1JPP - chains A and C; structure by X-ray diffraction, 3.10 A resolution.

[Chain A]
Molecule: Beta-catenin
Source organism: Mus musculus
Reference sequence: Q02248 (CTNB1_MOUSE); residue numbers follow UniProt; this construct covers 134-671
Sequence (538 residues; numbered 134 to 671; the number before each row is that of its first residue):
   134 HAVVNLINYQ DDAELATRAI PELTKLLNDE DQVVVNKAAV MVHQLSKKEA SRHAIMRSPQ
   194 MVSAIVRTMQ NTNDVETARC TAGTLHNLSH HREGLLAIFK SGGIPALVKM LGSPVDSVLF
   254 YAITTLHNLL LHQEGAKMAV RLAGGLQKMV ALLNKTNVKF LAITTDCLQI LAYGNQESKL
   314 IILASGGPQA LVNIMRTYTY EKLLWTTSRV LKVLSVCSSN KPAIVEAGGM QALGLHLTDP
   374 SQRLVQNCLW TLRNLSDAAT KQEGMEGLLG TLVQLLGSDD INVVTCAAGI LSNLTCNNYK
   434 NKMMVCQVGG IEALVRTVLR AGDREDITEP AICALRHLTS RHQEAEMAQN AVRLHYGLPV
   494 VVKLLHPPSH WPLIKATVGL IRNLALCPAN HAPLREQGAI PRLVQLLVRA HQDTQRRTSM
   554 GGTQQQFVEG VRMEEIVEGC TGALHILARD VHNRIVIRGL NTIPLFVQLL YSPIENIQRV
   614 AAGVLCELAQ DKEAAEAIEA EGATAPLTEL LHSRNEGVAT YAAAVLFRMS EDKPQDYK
Not modelled in the structure: 134-150, 547-560, 664-671
Curated features (UniProtKB/Swiss-Prot):
  - region: L156 to L178 (Interaction with BCL9)
  - modified residue: Y142 (Phosphotyrosine), S191 (Phosphoserine), S246 (Phosphoserine), Y331 (Phosphotyrosine), Y333 (Phosphotyrosine), S552 (Phosphoserine), T556 (Phosphothreonine), C619 (S-nitrosocysteine)
From the paper describing this entry:
  - mutagenesis - K345A, W383A: abolished binding to APC 20mer (citing earlier work)

[Chain C]
Molecule: Adenomatous polyposis coli protein
Reference sequence: P25054 (APC_HUMAN); residue numbers follow UniProt; this construct covers 1021-1035
Sequence (15 residues; row label = number of the first residue in the row):
  1021 LDTPINYSLK YSDEQ
Not modelled in the structure: 1032-1035

[Chain A / chain C interface]
Pairs across the interface (19; chain A residue first):
  V349(A) - S1028(C)
  K354(A) - N1026(C)  hydrogen bond
  K354(A) - S1028(C)  hydrogen bond
  W383(A) - Y1031(C)  hydrophobic
  R386(A) - Y1027(C)
  R386(A) - Y1031(C)
  N387(A) - S1028(C)
  D390(A) - N1026(C)
  G422(A) - Y1027(C)
  N426(A) - P1024(C)
  N426(A) - I1025(C)  hydrogen bond (side chain-backbone)
  N426(A) - Y1027(C)
  C429(A) - D1022(C)
  C429(A) - T1023(C)
  C429(A) - P1024(C)
  N430(A) - L1021(C)
  N430(A) - D1022(C)  hydrogen bond (side chain-backbone)
  K435(A) - D1022(C)  salt bridge
  H470(A) - D1022(C)
Other interface residues (no listed pair), chain A (14 interface residues in all): S389, P463
The authors on this interface:
  - hot spots on chain A (mutagenesis) - R386A: abolished binding to 15mers (citing earlier work)

[Summary]
The interface between chain A and chain C involves 14 residues on one side and 9 on the other, with 4 hydrogen
bonds and 1 salt bridge. Polar contacts include K435(A)-D1022(C), K354(A)-N1026(C) and K354(A)-S1028(C). The
paper reports that K345A and W383A of chain A abolish binding to APC 20mer; R386A of chain A abolishes binding
to 15mers.
Chain A is Beta-catenin (Mus musculus) and chain C is Adenomatous polyposis coli protein; the structure, The
Structure of a beta-Catenin Binding Repeat from Adenomatous Polyposis Coli (APC) in Complex with beta-Catenin,
was determined by X-ray diffraction.
